Entry 7QYM (X-ray diffraction, 1.20 A resolution); this record covers chains BBB and DDD of the 4 polymer chains in the assembly.

== Chain BBB (and DDD) ==
Protein: Beta-aspartyl-peptidase
Source organism: Escherichia coli
Notes: EC 3.4.19.5; chain DDD of this document is another copy of the same molecule, construct and numbering; everything in this record applies to it too
UniProt: A0A066T6R7 (A0A066T6R7_ECOLX); numbering as in UniProt (aligned over 179-321)
Amino-acid sequence (143 residues; each row starts with the number of its first residue):
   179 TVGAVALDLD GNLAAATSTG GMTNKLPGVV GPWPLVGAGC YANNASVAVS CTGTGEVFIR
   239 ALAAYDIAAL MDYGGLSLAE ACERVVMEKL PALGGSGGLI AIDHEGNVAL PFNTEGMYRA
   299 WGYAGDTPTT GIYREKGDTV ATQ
Not modelled in the structure: 313-321
Construct notes: engineered mutation V207 (Arg in A0A066T6R7), P210 (Asp in A0A066T6R7), W211 (Ser in A0A066T6R7)
Reported in the primary citation:
  - conformationally variable residues: W211, T230 to F236
  - mutagenesis - R207V/D210P/S211W: abolished catalytic activity

== Interface between chain BBB and chain DDD ==
Pairs across the interface (23):
  V214(BBB) - I237(DDD)  hydrophobic
  V214(BBB) - L240(DDD)
  Y219(BBB) - L240(DDD)  hydrophobic
  I237(BBB) - V214(DDD)
  L240(BBB) - V214(DDD)
  L240(BBB) - Y219(DDD)  hydrophobic
  L240(BBB) - L240(DDD)  hydrophobic
  L240(BBB) - Y243(DDD)  hydrophobic
  Y243(BBB) - L240(DDD)  hydrophobic
  Y243(BBB) - Y243(DDD)  hydrophobic
  Y243(BBB) - D244(DDD)  hydrogen bond
  D244(BBB) - Y243(DDD)  hydrogen bond
  D244(BBB) - Y251(DDD)  hydrogen bond
  A247(BBB) - A247(DDD)  hydrophobic
  A247(BBB) - Y251(DDD)
  L248(BBB) - Y251(DDD)
  Y251(BBB) - D244(DDD)  hydrogen bond
  Y251(BBB) - A247(DDD)
  Y251(BBB) - L248(DDD)
  Y251(BBB) - Y251(DDD)
  Y251(BBB) - K267(DDD)  hydrogen bond
  G252(BBB) - Y251(DDD)
  K267(BBB) - Y251(DDD)  hydrogen bond
Other interface residues (no listed pair), chain BBB (15 interface residues in all): L213, G215, R238, A239
Other interface residues (no listed pair), chain DDD (15 interface residues in all): L213, G215, R238, A239, G252

== Overview ==
The chain BBB/chain DDD interface involves 15 residues from each chain, with 6 hydrogen bonds. Polar pairs
include Y243(BBB)-D244(DDD), D244(BBB)-Y251(DDD) and Y251(BBB)-K267(DDD). From the paper: R207V/D210P/S211W of
chain BBB abolish catalytic activity; conformational variability at W211(BBB) and T230(BBB).
Chain BBB and chain DDD are both Beta-aspartyl-peptidase (Escherichia coli); the structure, Structure of
E.coli Class 2 L-asparaginase EcAIII, mutant RDM1-18 (R207V, D210P, S211W), was determined by X-ray
diffraction together with 7QQ8, 7QSF, 7QTC, 7QVR, 7QY6, 7QYX, 7R1G and 7R5C from the same study.
